6UZC - chains M and O of the 42 polymer chains in the assembly; structure by electron microscopy, 4.50 A resolution (low resolution: residue-level contacts below are approximate; hydrogen-bond / salt-bridge calls are withheld).

[Chain M (and O)]
Molecule: Portal protein
Source organism: Enterobacteria phage T4
Notes: chain O of this document is another copy of the same molecule, construct and numbering; everything in this record applies to it too
Reference sequence: P13334 (PORTL_BPT4); residues 1-524 here = UniProt positions 1-524
Sequence (524 residues; numbered 1 to 524; the number before each row is that of its first residue):
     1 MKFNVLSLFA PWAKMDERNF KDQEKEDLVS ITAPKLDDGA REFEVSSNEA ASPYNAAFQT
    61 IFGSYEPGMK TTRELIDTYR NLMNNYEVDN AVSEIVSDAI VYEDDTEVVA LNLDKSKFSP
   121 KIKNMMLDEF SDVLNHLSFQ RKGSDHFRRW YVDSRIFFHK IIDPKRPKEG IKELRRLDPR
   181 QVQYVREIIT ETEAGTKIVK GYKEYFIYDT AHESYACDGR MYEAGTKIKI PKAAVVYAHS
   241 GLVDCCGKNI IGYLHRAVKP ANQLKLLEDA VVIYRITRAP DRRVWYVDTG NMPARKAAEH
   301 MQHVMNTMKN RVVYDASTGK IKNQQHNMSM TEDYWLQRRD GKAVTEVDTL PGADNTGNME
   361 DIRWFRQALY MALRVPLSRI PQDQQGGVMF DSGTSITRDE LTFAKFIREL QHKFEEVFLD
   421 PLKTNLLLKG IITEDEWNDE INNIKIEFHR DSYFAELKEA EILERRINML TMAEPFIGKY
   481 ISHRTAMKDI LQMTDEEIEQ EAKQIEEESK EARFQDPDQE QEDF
Not modelled in the structure: 381-394, 511-524 (chain O: 1, 381-394, 511-524)

[Chain M / chain O interface]
Contacting residue pairs - 19 pairs, chain M then chain O:
  V258(M) - T318(O)
  K259(M) - Y314(O)
  K259(M) - A316(O)
  K259(M) - S317(O)
  K259(M) - G319(O)
  N262(M) - T318(O)
  N262(M) - G319(O)
  N262(M) - K320(O)
  Q263(M) - Y314(O)
  Q263(M) - G319(O)
  L266(M) - Y314(O)
  L266(M) - G319(O)
  L266(M) - K320(O)
  L266(M) - I321(O)
  L266(M) - N327(O)
  D269(M) - N327(O)
  I273(M) - M328(O)
  I273(M) - S329(O)
  T277(M) - M330(O)
Interface residues without a listed pair, chain M (10 interface residues in all): K265, A270

[Summary]
10 residues of chain M face 11 of chain O across their interface.
Both chains are Portal protein (Enterobacteria phage T4). Entry 6UZC (Portal vertex structure of bacteriophage
T4) was determined by electron microscopy.
